7Y5L - chains A and C of the 3 polymer chains in the assembly; structure by X-ray diffraction, 3.42 A resolution.

Chain A:
Protein: Chromatin assembly factor 1 subunit A
From: Homo sapiens
UniProt: Q13111 (CAF1A_HUMAN); numbering as in UniProt (aligned over 442-714)
Sequence (273 residues; row label = number of the first residue in the row):
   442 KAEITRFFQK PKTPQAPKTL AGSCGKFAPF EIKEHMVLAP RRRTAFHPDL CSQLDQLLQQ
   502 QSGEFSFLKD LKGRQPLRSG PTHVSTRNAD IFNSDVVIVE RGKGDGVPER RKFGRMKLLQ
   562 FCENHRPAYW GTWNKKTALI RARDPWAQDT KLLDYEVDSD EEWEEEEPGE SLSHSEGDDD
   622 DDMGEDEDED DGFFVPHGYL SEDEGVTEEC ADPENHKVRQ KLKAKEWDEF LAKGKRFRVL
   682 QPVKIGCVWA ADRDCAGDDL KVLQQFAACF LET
Not modelled in the structure: 442-462, 604-657, 714
UniProt features mapped onto this chain:
  - region: Ser-642 to Phe-678 (Necessary for homodimerization and competence for chromatin assembly)

Chain C:
Protein: Histone-binding protein RBBP4
From: Homo sapiens
UniProt: Q09028 (RBBP4_HUMAN); residue numbers follow UniProt; this construct covers 1-425
Sequence (425 residues; row label = number of the first residue in the row):
     1 MADKEAAFDD AVEERVINEE YKIWKKNTPF LYDLVMTHAL EWPSLTAQWL PDVTRPEGKD
    61 FSIHRLVLGT HTSDEQNHLV IASVQLPNDD AQFDASHYDS EKGEFGGFGS VSGKIEIEIK
   121 INHEGEVNRA RYMPQNPCII ATKTPSSDVL VFDYTKHPSK PDPSGECNPD LRLRGHQKEG
   181 YGLSWNPNLS GHLLSASDDH TICLWDISAV PKEGKVVDAK TIFTGHTAVV EDVSWHLLHE
   241 SLFGSVADDQ KLMIWDTRSN NTSKPSHSVD AHTAEVNCLS FNPYSEFILA TGSADKTVAL
   301 WDLRNLKLKL HSFESHKDEI FQVQWSPHNE TILASSGTDR RLNVWDLSKI GEEQSPEDAE
   361 DGPPELLFIH GGHTAKISDF SWNPNEPWVI CSVSEDNIMQ VWQMAENIYN DEDPEGSVDP
   421 EGQGS
Not modelled in the structure: 1-6, 412-425
UniProt features mapped onto this chain:
  - modified residue: Ala-2 (N-acetylalanine), Lys-4 (N6-acetyllysine), Ser-110 (Phosphoserine), Lys-160 (N6-acetyllysine), Ser-355 (Phosphoserine)
  - cross-link (Glycyl lysine isopeptide (Lys-Gly)): Lys-4 (interchain with G-Cter in SUMO2), Lys-160 (interchain with G-Cter in SUMO2)

How chain A and chain C interact:
Residue-residue contacts (199):
  Cys-465(A) / Ser-190(C)
  Cys-465(A) / Ser-208(C)
  Gly-466(A) / Ile-207(C)
  Gly-466(A) / Ser-208(C)
  Gly-466(A) / Val-210(C)
  Lys-467(A) / Lys-156(C)
  Lys-467(A) / Asp-170(C)  hydrogen bond (side chain-backbone)
  Lys-467(A) / Leu-171(C)
  Lys-467(A) / Val-210(C)
  Lys-467(A) / Pro-211(C)
  Lys-467(A) / Lys-212(C)  hydrogen bond (backbone-side chain)
  Lys-467(A) / Gly-214(C)
  Phe-468(A) / Ile-139(C)  hydrophobic
  Phe-468(A) / Asp-153(C)
  Phe-468(A) / Asp-170(C)
  Phe-468(A) / Leu-171(C)  hydrophobic
  Ala-469(A) / Asn-136(C)  hydrogen bond (backbone-side chain)
  Pro-470(A) / Asn-136(C)
  Phe-471(A) / Asp-52(C)
  Phe-471(A) / Asn-136(C)
  Phe-471(A) / Pro-137(C)
  Phe-471(A) / Cys-138(C)  hydrophobic
  Phe-471(A) / Tyr-154(C)
  His-476(A) / Val-53(C)
  His-476(A) / Thr-54(C)
  His-476(A) / Arg-55(C)  hydrogen bond (backbone-backbone)
  His-476(A) / Glu-57(C)
  Met-477(A) / Asp-52(C)
  Met-477(A) / Val-53(C)
  Met-477(A) / Thr-54(C)
  Val-478(A) / Pro-51(C)
  Val-478(A) / Asp-52(C)
  Val-478(A) / Val-53(C)  hydrogen bond (backbone-backbone)
  Leu-479(A) / Pro-51(C)
  Leu-479(A) / Asp-52(C)
  Ala-480(A) / Pro-51(C)  hydrogen bond (backbone-backbone)
  Ala-480(A) / Pro-384(C)  hydrophobic
  Ala-480(A) / Asn-385(C)
  Arg-482(A) / Pro-134(C)  hydrogen bond (side chain-backbone)
  Arg-482(A) / Gln-135(C)
  Arg-482(A) / Pro-187(C)
  Arg-483(A) / Pro-187(C)  hydrogen bond (side chain-backbone)
  Arg-483(A) / Asn-188(C)  hydrogen bond
  Arg-484(A) / Tyr-284(C)
  Arg-484(A) / Pro-327(C)
  Arg-484(A) / His-328(C)
  Arg-484(A) / Pro-384(C)  hydrogen bond (side chain-backbone)
  Thr-485(A) / Pro-283(C)
  Leu-491(A) / Glu-286(C)
  Cys-492(A) / Leu-238(C)
  Cys-492(A) / His-239(C)
  Leu-495(A) / His-236(C)
  Leu-495(A) / Leu-242(C)  hydrophobic
  Leu-495(A) / Glu-286(C)
  Leu-495(A) / Phe-287(C)  hydrophobic
  Asp-496(A) / His-239(C)  salt bridge
  Asp-496(A) / Arg-258(C)  salt bridge
  Leu-498(A) / Phe-287(C)  hydrophobic
  Leu-498(A) / Leu-303(C)
  Leu-498(A) / Arg-304(C)
  Leu-499(A) / Leu-242(C)  hydrophobic
  Leu-499(A) / His-267(C)  hydrogen bond (backbone-side chain)
  Gln-502(A) / His-267(C)
  Gln-502(A) / Leu-303(C)  hydrogen bond (side chain-backbone)
  Gln-502(A) / Arg-304(C)
  Gln-502(A) / Asn-305(C)
  Gln-502(A) / Leu-306(C)  hydrogen bond (side chain-backbone)
  Ser-503(A) / Arg-304(C)  hydrogen bond (backbone-backbone)
  Gly-504(A) / Asn-305(C)
  Phe-506(A) / Arg-304(C)
  Phe-508(A) / Ile-288(C)  hydrophobic
  Phe-508(A) / Asp-302(C)
  Phe-508(A) / Arg-304(C)
  Leu-509(A) / Leu-310(C)
  Leu-509(A) / Ile-350(C)  hydrophobic
  Leu-512(A) / Glu-330(C)
  Leu-512(A) / Thr-331(C)
  Leu-512(A) / Leu-347(C)  hydrophobic
  Arg-515(A) / Glu-330(C)  salt bridge
  Pro-517(A) / Asn-329(C)
  Pro-517(A) / Glu-330(C)
  Pro-517(A) / Thr-331(C)
  Leu-518(A) / Tyr-284(C)
  Leu-518(A) / Asn-329(C)
  Leu-518(A) / Glu-330(C)  hydrogen bond (backbone-backbone)
  Arg-519(A) / Tyr-284(C)
  Arg-519(A) / His-328(C)
  Arg-519(A) / Asn-329(C)
  Ser-520(A) / Tyr-284(C)  hydrogen bond
  Ser-520(A) / Pro-327(C)  hydrogen bond (side chain-backbone)
  Ser-520(A) / His-328(C)  hydrogen bond (backbone-backbone)
  Gly-521(A) / His-328(C)
  Pro-522(A) / Asn-385(C)
  Pro-522(A) / Pro-387(C)
  Thr-523(A) / Arg-55(C)  hydrogen bond (backbone-side chain)
  Thr-523(A) / Pro-384(C)
  Thr-523(A) / Asn-385(C)  hydrogen bond
  Ala-530(A) / Glu-57(C)
  Asp-531(A) / Glu-57(C)
  Phe-533(A) / Glu-57(C)
  Pro-549(A) / Tyr-98(C)
  Pro-549(A) / Phe-105(C)
  Arg-551(A) / Gln-92(C)
  Arg-551(A) / Phe-93(C)
  Arg-551(A) / Asp-94(C)  hydrogen bond (side chain-backbone)
  Arg-551(A) / Phe-105(C)
  Phe-554(A) / Tyr-98(C)  hydrophobic
  Phe-554(A) / Gly-103(C)
  Phe-554(A) / Phe-105(C)  hydrophobic
  Gly-555(A) / Phe-93(C)
  Arg-556(A) / Asp-33(C)  salt bridge
  Arg-556(A) / Gln-92(C)  hydrogen bond
  Arg-556(A) / Phe-93(C)
  Arg-556(A) / Gln-403(C)  hydrogen bond
  Arg-556(A) / Glu-406(C)  salt bridge
  Arg-556(A) / Tyr-409(C)
  Met-557(A) / Gln-92(C)  hydrogen bond (backbone-backbone)
  Met-557(A) / Asp-94(C)
  Met-557(A) / Phe-105(C)
  Lys-558(A) / Pro-29(C)  hydrogen bond (side chain-backbone)
  Lys-558(A) / Tyr-32(C)  hydrogen bond (side chain-backbone)
  Lys-558(A) / Asp-33(C)  salt bridge
  Leu-559(A) / Asp-33(C)  hydrogen bond (backbone-backbone)
  Leu-559(A) / Leu-34(C)
  Leu-559(A) / Val-35(C)  hydrogen bond (backbone-backbone)
  Leu-560(A) / Thr-28(C)
  Leu-560(A) / Pro-29(C)  hydrophobic
  Leu-560(A) / Val-35(C)
  Gln-561(A) / Val-35(C)  hydrogen bond (backbone-backbone)
  Gln-561(A) / Met-36(C)
  Gln-561(A) / Thr-37(C)  hydrogen bond (backbone-backbone)
  Gln-561(A) / Ser-112(C)  hydrogen bond
  Gln-561(A) / Gly-113(C)  hydrogen bond (side chain-backbone)
  Phe-562(A) / Lys-25(C)
  Phe-562(A) / Thr-28(C)
  Phe-562(A) / Val-35(C)  hydrophobic
  Phe-562(A) / Thr-37(C)
  Cys-563(A) / Thr-37(C)  hydrogen bond (backbone-backbone)
  Cys-563(A) / His-38(C)
  Cys-563(A) / Ala-39(C)
  Glu-564(A) / Tyr-21(C)  hydrogen bond
  Glu-564(A) / Lys-25(C)  salt bridge
  Glu-564(A) / Thr-37(C)
  Arg-567(A) / Phe-108(C)
  Pro-568(A) / Phe-108(C)
  Ala-569(A) / Phe-108(C)
  Ala-569(A) / Val-111(C)
  Ala-569(A) / Ser-112(C)
  Tyr-570(A) / Phe-108(C)  hydrophobic
  Trp-571(A) / Ala-91(C)
  Trp-571(A) / Gly-106(C)
  Trp-571(A) / Gly-107(C)
  Trp-571(A) / Val-111(C)
  Gly-572(A) / Phe-105(C)
  Gly-572(A) / Gly-106(C)
  Thr-573(A) / Glu-104(C)  hydrogen bond
  Thr-573(A) / Phe-105(C)  hydrogen bond (side chain-backbone)
  Trp-574(A) / Pro-29(C)
  Trp-574(A) / Phe-30(C)
  Trp-574(A) / Glu-104(C)  hydrogen bond (backbone-side chain)
  Asn-575(A) / Glu-104(C)  hydrogen bond (backbone-side chain)
  Lys-576(A) / Phe-30(C)
  Lys-576(A) / Glu-104(C)
  Thr-578(A) / Phe-30(C)
  Ile-581(A) / Asn-27(C)
  Ile-581(A) / Phe-30(C)  hydrophobic
  Ile-581(A) / Leu-31(C)
  Arg-582(A) / Leu-31(C)
  Arg-582(A) / Asp-361(C)  salt bridge
  Ala-583(A) / Leu-31(C)
  Ala-583(A) / Leu-367(C)
  Ala-583(A) / Phe-368(C)  hydrophobic
  Ala-583(A) / Ile-369(C)  hydrogen bond (backbone-backbone)
  Ala-583(A) / Ile-408(C)  hydrophobic
  Arg-584(A) / Gln-354(C)  hydrogen bond
  Arg-584(A) / Asp-358(C)
  Arg-584(A) / Asp-361(C)
  Arg-584(A) / Gly-362(C)  hydrogen bond (side chain-backbone)
  Arg-584(A) / Pro-363(C)  hydrogen bond (side chain-backbone)
  Arg-584(A) / Leu-366(C)  hydrogen bond (side chain-backbone)
  Arg-584(A) / Ile-369(C)
  Asp-585(A) / Asp-361(C)
  Pro-586(A) / Trp-24(C)
  Pro-586(A) / Asn-27(C)
  Pro-586(A) / Leu-31(C)  hydrophobic
  Pro-586(A) / Ile-369(C)
  Trp-587(A) / Glu-20(C)  hydrogen bond (side chain-backbone)
  Trp-587(A) / Ile-23(C)
  Trp-587(A) / Arg-341(C)
  Trp-587(A) / Gly-371(C)
  Ala-588(A) / Asn-27(C)
  Gln-589(A) / Ile-23(C)
  Leu-594(A) / Lys-26(C)
  Asp-595(A) / Lys-26(C)  hydrogen bond (backbone-side chain)
  Tyr-596(A) / Ile-23(C)  hydrophobic
  Tyr-596(A) / Lys-26(C)
  Tyr-596(A) / Asn-27(C)  hydrogen bond
  Glu-597(A) / Lys-26(C)  hydrogen bond (backbone-side chain)
  Asp-599(A) / Lys-26(C)  salt bridge
Interface residues without a listed pair, chain A (85 interface residues in all): Gln-516, Val-548, Glu-550, Asn-565, Lys-577, Leu-593, Val-598
Interface residues without a listed pair, chain C (116 interface residues in all): Pro-87, Ala-95, Ser-96, Lys-102, Gly-109, Met-133, Val-151, Gly-191, Leu-237, Asp-256, Ser-285, Leu-300, Lys-307, His-311, Pro-364

In short:
85 residues of chain A and 116 residues of chain C are in contact, with 47 hydrogen bonds and 9 salt bridges.
Polar contacts include Asp-496(A)/His-239(C), Asp-496(A)/Arg-258(C) and Arg-515(A)/Glu-330(C).
Chain A is Chromatin assembly factor 1 subunit A and chain C is Histone-binding protein RBBP4, both from Homo
sapiens; the structure, Crystal structure of human CAF-1 core complex in spacegroup C2, was determined by
X-ray diffraction together with 7Y5K, 7Y5O, 7Y5U, 7Y5V, 7Y5W, 7Y61 and 4 further entries from the same study.
